8QBY - chains A and J of the 18 polymer chains in the assembly; structure by electron microscopy, 2.30 A resolution.

== Chain A ==
Protein: NADH-quinone oxidoreductase subunit A
From: Paracoccus denitrificans PD1222
UniProtKB: A1B498 (A1B498_PARDP); residues 1-121 here = UniProt positions 1-121
Chain sequence (121 residues; numbered 1 to 121; the number before each row is that of its first residue):
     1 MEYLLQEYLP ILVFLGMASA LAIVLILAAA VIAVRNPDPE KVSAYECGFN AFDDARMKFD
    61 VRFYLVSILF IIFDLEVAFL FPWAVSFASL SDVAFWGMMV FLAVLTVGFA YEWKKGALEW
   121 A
Modified / non-standard residues: Met-1 (N-formylmethionine; FME)
Small-molecule neighbours:
  - 1,2-diacyl-glycerol-3-sn-phosphate (3PH), molecule 1: Met-1, Leu-4, Leu-5, Tyr-8, Leu-9, Leu-12, Val-13
  - 1,2-diacyl-glycerol-3-sn-phosphate (3PH), molecule 2: Ile-23, Ile-26, Leu-27, Ala-30, Arg-35
  - 1,2-diacyl-glycerol-3-sn-phosphate (3PH), molecule 3: Asp-92, Val-93, Trp-96, Gly-97, Val-100, Val-104

== Chain J ==
Protein: NADH-quinone oxidoreductase chain 10
From: Paracoccus denitrificans PD1222
UniProtKB: P29922 (NQO10_PARDE); residue numbers follow UniProt; this construct covers 1-200
Chain sequence (200 residues; row label = number of the first residue in the row):
     1 MMTFAFYLFA ISACVAGFMV VIGRNPVHSV LWLILAFLSA AGLFVLQGAE FVAMLLVVVY
    61 VGAVAVLFLF VVMMLDVDFA ELKGELARYL PLALVIGVVL LAQLGIAFSG WTPSDQAESL
   121 RAAPVDAAVE NTLGLGLVLY DRYVLMFQLA GLVLLVAMIG AIVLTMRHRK DVKRQNVLEQ
   181 MWRDPAKTME LKDVKPGQGL
Not modelled in the structure: 83-87
Small-molecule neighbours:
  - 1,2-diacyl-glycerol-3-sn-phosphate (3PH), molecule 1: Met-1, Met-2, Ala-5, Phe-9, Val-45, Leu-46
  - 1,2-diacyl-glycerol-3-sn-phosphate (3PH), molecule 2: Phe-6, Tyr-7, Ala-10, Ile-11, Cys-14, Ala-102, Gly-105, Ile-106, Phe-108, Ser-109
  - 1,2-diacyl-glycerol-3-sn-phosphate (3PH), molecule 3: Leu-145, Gln-148, Leu-149, Leu-152
  - 1,2-diacyl-sn-glycero-3-phosphocholine (PC1): Gly-23, Arg-24, Asn-25, His-28, Leu-31, Trp-32, Ile-34, Leu-35, Leu-38

== Chain A / chain J interface ==
Residue-residue contacts - 78 pairs, chain A then chain J:
  Met-1(A) / Met-2(J)
  Tyr-3(A) / Glu-50(J)  hydrogen bond
  Leu-4(A) / Met-2(J)  hydrophobic
  Leu-4(A) / Val-45(J)  hydrophobic
  Leu-4(A) / Leu-46(J)
  Tyr-8(A) / Val-45(J)  hydrophobic
  Tyr-8(A) / Glu-50(J)  hydrogen bond
  Tyr-8(A) / Met-54(J)
  Arg-56(A) / Leu-75(J)
  Arg-56(A) / Phe-79(J)
  Lys-58(A) / Val-72(J)
  Lys-58(A) / Met-73(J)
  Lys-58(A) / Leu-75(J)
  Phe-59(A) / Val-72(J)  hydrogen bond (backbone-backbone)
  Phe-59(A) / Met-73(J)
  Val-61(A) / Met-73(J)
  Arg-62(A) / Arg-174(J)
  Phe-63(A) / Leu-69(J)  hydrophobic
  Tyr-64(A) / Phe-70(J)
  Tyr-64(A) / Thr-165(J)  hydrogen bond (side chain-backbone)
  Leu-65(A) / Ala-161(J)
  Leu-65(A) / Thr-165(J)
  Leu-65(A) / Met-166(J)  hydrophobic
  Ser-67(A) / Val-66(J)
  Ser-67(A) / Phe-70(J)
  Ile-68(A) / Phe-70(J)  hydrophobic
  Ile-68(A) / Ala-161(J)  hydrophobic
  Phe-70(A) / Gly-62(J)
  Ile-71(A) / Val-66(J)  hydrophobic
  Ile-72(A) / Leu-154(J)
  Ile-72(A) / Ala-157(J)  hydrophobic
  Ile-72(A) / Met-158(J)  hydrophobic
  Asp-74(A) / Val-58(J)
  Leu-75(A) / Val-59(J)  hydrophobic
  Glu-76(A) / Leu-154(J)
  Glu-76(A) / Met-158(J)
  Ala-78(A) / Leu-55(J)  hydrophobic
  Phe-79(A) / Tyr-140(J)  hydrogen bond (backbone-side chain)
  Phe-79(A) / Phe-147(J)  hydrophobic
  Phe-81(A) / Phe-51(J)  hydrophobic
  Pro-82(A) / Phe-51(J)  hydrophobic
  Pro-82(A) / Gly-136(J)
  Pro-82(A) / Tyr-140(J)
  Trp-83(A) / Tyr-140(J)  hydrogen bond (backbone-side chain)
  Val-85(A) / Glu-130(J)
  Val-85(A) / Thr-132(J)
  Ser-86(A) / Leu-133(J)
  Ser-86(A) / Gly-136(J)
  Ser-89(A) / Leu-137(J)
  Ser-91(A) / Asp-141(J)  hydrogen bond
  Val-93(A) / Val-144(J)  hydrophobic
  Ala-94(A) / Tyr-140(J)
  Gly-97(A) / Phe-147(J)
  Gly-97(A) / Gln-148(J)  hydrogen bond (backbone-side chain)
  Met-98(A) / Tyr-140(J)  hydrophobic
  Met-98(A) / Phe-147(J)  hydrophobic
  Val-100(A) / Gln-148(J)
  Phe-101(A) / Phe-147(J)  hydrophobic
  Phe-101(A) / Gln-148(J)
  Phe-101(A) / Gly-151(J)
  Gly-108(A) / Leu-155(J)
  Tyr-111(A) / Ile-159(J)  hydrophobic
  Tyr-111(A) / Ile-162(J)  hydrophobic
  Tyr-111(A) / Val-163(J)
  Glu-112(A) / Met-158(J)
  Glu-112(A) / Ile-162(J)
  Lys-115(A) / Ile-162(J)
  Lys-115(A) / Met-166(J)
  Gly-116(A) / Met-166(J)
  Gly-116(A) / His-168(J)  hydrogen bond (backbone-side chain)
  Ala-117(A) / Ile-162(J)  hydrophobic
  Ala-117(A) / Met-166(J)
  Glu-119(A) / His-168(J)  hydrogen bond (backbone-side chain)
  Trp-120(A) / His-168(J)
  Trp-120(A) / Arg-174(J)  hydrogen bond (backbone-side chain)
  Ala-121(A) / Arg-167(J)
  Ala-121(A) / Arg-169(J)
  Ala-121(A) / Arg-174(J)
Other interface residues (no listed pair), chain A (52 interface residues in all): Leu-12, Met-57, Asp-60, Leu-69, Phe-73, Leu-80, Val-104, Leu-105
Other interface residues (no listed pair), chain J (51 interface residues in all): Leu-8, Ala-63, Met-74, Asp-76, Val-77, Leu-139, Ala-150, Leu-152, Val-172

== Summary ==
52 residues of chain A and 51 residues of chain J are in contact; the contacts include 11 hydrogen bonds.
Among the polar pairs are Tyr-3(A)/Glu-50(J), Tyr-8(A)/Glu-50(J) and Tyr-64(A)/Thr-165(J). 2
1,2-diacyl-glycerol-3-sn-phosphate molecules are bound between chain A and chain J.
Chain A is NADH-quinone oxidoreductase subunit A and chain J is NADH-quinone oxidoreductase chain 10, both
from Paracoccus denitrificans PD1222; the structure, Respiratory complex I from Paracoccus denitrificans in
MSP2N2 nanodiscs, was determined by electron microscopy (same publication as 8QC1).
